PDB entry 6TWV | X-ray diffraction, 2.55 A resolution | chains C and K of the 6 polymer chains in the assembly

Chain C (and K):
Name: Hemagglutinin HA1
Organism: Influenza A virus (A/harbour seal/Germany/1/2014(H10N7))
Notes: chain K of this document is another copy of the same molecule, construct and numbering; everything in this record applies to it too
Reference sequence: A0A0A7HR51 (A0A0A7HR51_9INFA); residues 1-323 here correspond to UniProt positions 10-332 (UniProt number = residue number + 9)
Sequence (325 residues; row label = number of the first residue in the row; numbers below 1 keep their minus sign (Asp-1 is residue -1)):
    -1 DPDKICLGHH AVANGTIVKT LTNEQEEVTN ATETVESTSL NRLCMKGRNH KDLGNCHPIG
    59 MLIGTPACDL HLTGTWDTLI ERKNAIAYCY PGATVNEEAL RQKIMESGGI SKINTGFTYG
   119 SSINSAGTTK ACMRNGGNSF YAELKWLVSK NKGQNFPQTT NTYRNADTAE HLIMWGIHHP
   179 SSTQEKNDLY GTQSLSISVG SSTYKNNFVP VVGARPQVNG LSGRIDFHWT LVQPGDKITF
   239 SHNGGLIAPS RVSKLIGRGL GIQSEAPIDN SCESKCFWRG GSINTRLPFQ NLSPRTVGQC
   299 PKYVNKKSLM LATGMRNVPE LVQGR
Not modelled in the structure: -1 to 0, 319-323 (chain K: -1, 319-323)
Differences from the reference sequence: expression tag (-1 to 0)
Disulfide bonds: Cys42-Cys270, Cys54-Cys66, Cys87-Cys130, Cys274-Cys298
Glycans and other covalent adducts: N-acetylglucosamine (NAG) linked to Asn28
Ion coordination: Ca2+: Glu104 (together with N-acetylglucosamine) (shared with 1 residue of chain D; 1 residue of chain F)

Interface between chain C and chain K:
Contacting residue pairs - 19 pairs, chain C then chain K:
  His177(C) - Lys203(K)  hydrogen bond
  Val209(C) - Ser196(K)
  Val209(C) - Lys203(K)
  Val209(C) - Asn204(K)
  Val209(C) - Asn205(K)
  Val210(C) - Ser196(K)  hydrogen bond (backbone-side chain)
  Gly211(C) - Ser196(K)
  Ala212(C) - Thr237(K)
  Ala212(C) - Ser239(K)
  Arg213(C) - Gly198(K)
  Arg213(C) - Lys203(K)
  Pro214(C) - Gly198(K)
  Pro214(C) - Ser199(K)
  Pro214(C) - Asp234(K)
  Pro214(C) - Lys235(K)
  Val216(C) - Ser200(K)
  Arg222(C) - Ser199(K)  hydrogen bond (side chain-backbone)
  Arg222(C) - Ser200(K)
  Asp224(C) - Lys203(K)  salt bridge

In short:
Chain C and chain K form an interface of 10 and 11 residues respectively; the contacts include 3 hydrogen
bonds and 1 salt bridge. Among the polar pairs are Asp224(C)-Lys203(K), His177(C)-Lys203(K) and
Val210(C)-Ser196(K). N-acetylglucosamine is covalently linked to Asn28(C).
Both chains are Hemagglutinin HA1 (Influenza A virus (A/harbour seal/Germany/1/2014(H10N7))). Entry 6TWV
(Crystal structure of the haemagglutinin mutant (Gln226Leu) from an H10N7 seal influenza virus isolated in
Germany ...) was determined by X-ray diffraction, deposited together with 6TJW, 6TJY, 6TVA, 6TVB, 6TVC, 6TVD
and 9 further entries.
